Entry 1A74 (X-ray diffraction, 2.20 A resolution); this record covers chains A and B of the 4 polymer chains in the assembly.

# Chain A (and B)
Protein: Intron-encoded endonuclease I-ppoi
From: Physarum polycephalum
Notes: chain B of this document is another copy of the same molecule, construct and numbering; everything in this record applies to it too
UniProtKB: Q94702 (PPO1_PHYPO); residues 1-163 here = UniProt positions 1-163
Sequence (163 residues; numbered 1 to 163; the number before each row is that of its first residue):
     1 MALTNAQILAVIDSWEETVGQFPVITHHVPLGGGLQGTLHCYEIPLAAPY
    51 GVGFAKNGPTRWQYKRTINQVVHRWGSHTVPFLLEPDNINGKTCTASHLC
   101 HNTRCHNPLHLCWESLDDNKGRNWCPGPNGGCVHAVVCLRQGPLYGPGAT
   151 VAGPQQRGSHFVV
Unresolved in the structure: 1
Metal / ion sites: Zn2+ site 1: C41, C100, C105, H110; Zn2+ site 2: C125, C132, H134, C138

# How chain A and chain B interact
Residue-residue contacts - 120 pairs, chain A then chain B:
  L9(A) with R157(B)
  I12(A) with R157(B)
  D13(A) with R157(B), salt bridge
  E16(A) with Q156(B); R157(B), hydrogen bond (side chain-backbone); G158(B), hydrogen bond (side chain-backbone); F161(B)
  V19(A) with F161(B), hydrophobic
  G20(A) with F161(B)
  L39(A) with V163(B)
  H40(A) with V162(B); V163(B), hydrogen bond (side chain-backbone)
  Y42(A) with H160(B), hydrogen bond (side chain-backbone); F161(B); V162(B)
  P81(A) with Q155(B), hydrogen bond (backbone-side chain)
  F82(A) with A152(B), hydrophobic; G153(B); Q155(B)
  E85(A) with A152(B); Q155(B)
  P86(A) with V151(B)
  I89(A) with A149(B); V151(B), hydrophobic
  N90(A) with A149(B)
  C94(A) with V151(B), hydrophobic
  L99(A) with P154(B), hydrophobic
  N107(A) with F161(B); V162(B), hydrogen bond (side chain-backbone)
  P108(A) with P154(B); Q155(B), hydrogen bond (backbone-backbone); F161(B)
  L109(A) with P154(B); Q156(B); F161(B); V162(B); V163(B)
  H110(A) with V163(B), hydrogen bond (side chain-backbone)
  L111(A) with G153(B); P154(B)
  C112(A) with T150(B); A152(B); G153(B)
  W113(A) with T150(B); V151(B), hydrogen bond (backbone-backbone); A152(B), hydrogen bond (backbone-backbone)
  E114(A) with T150(B), hydrogen bond
  D117(A) with W124(B), hydrogen bond (backbone-side chain); L144(B)
  D118(A) with G148(B); A149(B), hydrogen bond (side chain-backbone)
  K120(A) with W124(B)
  G121(A) with W124(B)
  R122(A) with T150(B)
  W124(A) with D117(B), hydrogen bond (side chain-backbone); G121(B); W124(B), hydrophobic
  V133(A) with Y145(B); G146(B); P147(B)
  H134(A) with P147(B)
  A135(A) with P147(B), hydrogen bond (backbone-backbone)
  V136(A) with T150(B)
  L139(A) with V163(B), hydrophobic
  L144(A) with D117(B)
  Y145(A) with V133(B)
  G146(A) with V133(B)
  P147(A) with V133(B); H134(B); A135(B), hydrogen bond (backbone-backbone)
  G148(A) with D118(B)
  A149(A) with D118(B), hydrogen bond (backbone-side chain)
  T150(A) with C112(B); W113(B); E114(B), hydrogen bond; R122(B); V136(B)
  V151(A) with E85(B); P86(B); I89(B), hydrophobic; C94(B), hydrophobic; W113(B), hydrogen bond (backbone-backbone)
  A152(A) with F82(B), hydrophobic; E85(B); C112(B); W113(B), hydrogen bond (backbone-backbone)
  G153(A) with F82(B); L111(B)
  P154(A) with L99(B), hydrophobic; P108(B); L109(B); L111(B); V136(B)
  Q155(A) with E85(B); P108(B), hydrogen bond (backbone-backbone); L109(B)
  Q156(A) with E16(B); L109(B)
  R157(A) with L9(B); I12(B); D13(B), salt bridge; E16(B), hydrogen bond (backbone-side chain)
  G158(A) with E16(B), hydrogen bond (backbone-side chain)
  H160(A) with E17(B), salt bridge; Y42(B), hydrogen bond (backbone-side chain)
  F161(A) with E16(B); V19(B), hydrophobic; G20(B); Y42(B), hydrophobic; N107(B); P108(B), hydrophobic; L109(B)
  V162(A) with H40(B); Y42(B); N107(B), hydrogen bond (backbone-side chain); L109(B)
  V163(A) with L39(B); H40(B), hydrogen bond (backbone-side chain); L109(B); H110(B), hydrogen bond (backbone-side chain)
Other interface residues (no listed pair), chain A (58 interface residues in all): E17, T38, N88
Other interface residues (no listed pair), chain B (56 interface residues in all): T38, P81, K120, L139

# In short
58 residues of chain A and 56 residues of chain B are in contact, with 27 hydrogen bonds and 3 salt bridges.
Polar pairs include D13(A)-R157(B), H160(A)-E17(B) and E16(A)-R157(B). C41(A), C100(A), C105(A) and H110(A)
form the Zn2+ site 1.
Both chains are Intron-encoded endonuclease I-ppoi (Physarum polycephalum). Entry 1A74 (I-ppol homing
endonuclease/DNA complex) was determined by X-ray diffraction together with 1A73 and 1IPP from the same study.
